PDB entry 8UUN | electron microscopy, 3.80 A resolution | chains A and C of the 3 polymer chains in the assembly

# Chain A (and C)
Protein: Spike glycoprotein
Organism: Severe acute respiratory syndrome coronavirus 2
Notes: chain C of this document is another copy of the same molecule, construct and numbering; everything in this record applies to it too
UniProtKB: P0DTC2 (SPIKE_SARS2); residues 1-1211 here = UniProt positions 1-1211
Chain sequence (1211 residues; row label = number of the first residue in the row):
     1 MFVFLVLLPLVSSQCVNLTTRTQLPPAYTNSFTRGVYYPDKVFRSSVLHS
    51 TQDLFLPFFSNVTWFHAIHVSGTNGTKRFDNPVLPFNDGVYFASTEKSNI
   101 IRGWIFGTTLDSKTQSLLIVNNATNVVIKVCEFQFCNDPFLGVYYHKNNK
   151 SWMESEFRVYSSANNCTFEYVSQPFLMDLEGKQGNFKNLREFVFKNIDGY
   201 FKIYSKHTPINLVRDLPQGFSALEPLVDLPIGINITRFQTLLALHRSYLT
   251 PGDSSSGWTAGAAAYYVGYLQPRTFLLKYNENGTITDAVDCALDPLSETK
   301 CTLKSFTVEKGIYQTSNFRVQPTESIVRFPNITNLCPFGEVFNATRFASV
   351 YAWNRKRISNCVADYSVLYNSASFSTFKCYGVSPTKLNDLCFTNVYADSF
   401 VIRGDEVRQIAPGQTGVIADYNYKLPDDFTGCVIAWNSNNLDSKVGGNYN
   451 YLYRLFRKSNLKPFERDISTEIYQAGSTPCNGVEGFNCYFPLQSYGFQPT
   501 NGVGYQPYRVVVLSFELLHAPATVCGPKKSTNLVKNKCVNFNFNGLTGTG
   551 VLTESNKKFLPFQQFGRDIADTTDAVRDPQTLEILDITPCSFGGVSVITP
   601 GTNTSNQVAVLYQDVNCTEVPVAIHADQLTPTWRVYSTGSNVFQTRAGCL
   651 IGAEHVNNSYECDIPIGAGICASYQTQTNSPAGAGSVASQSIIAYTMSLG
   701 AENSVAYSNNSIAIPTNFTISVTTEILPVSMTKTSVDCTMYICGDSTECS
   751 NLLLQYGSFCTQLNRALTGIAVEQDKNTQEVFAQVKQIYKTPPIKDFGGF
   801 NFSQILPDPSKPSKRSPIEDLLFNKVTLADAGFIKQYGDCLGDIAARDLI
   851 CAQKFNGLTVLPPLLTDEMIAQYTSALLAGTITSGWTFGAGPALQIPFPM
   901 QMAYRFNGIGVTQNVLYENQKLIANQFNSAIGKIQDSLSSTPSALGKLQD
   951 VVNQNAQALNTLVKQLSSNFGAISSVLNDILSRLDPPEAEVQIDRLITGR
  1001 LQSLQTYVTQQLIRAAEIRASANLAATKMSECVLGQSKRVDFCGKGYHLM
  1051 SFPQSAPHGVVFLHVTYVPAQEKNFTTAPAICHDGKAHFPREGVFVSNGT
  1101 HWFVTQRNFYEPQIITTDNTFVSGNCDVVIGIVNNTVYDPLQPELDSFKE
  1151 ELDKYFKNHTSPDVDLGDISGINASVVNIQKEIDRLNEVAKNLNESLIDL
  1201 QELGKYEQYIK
Not modelled in the structure: 1-13, 70-76, 245-253, 624-633, 677-688, 836-847, 1147-1211 (chain C: 1-13, 70-76, 245-253, 624-629, 677-688, 836-847, 1147-1211)
Differences from the reference sequence: conflict Val-417 (Lys in P0DTC2), Ala-682 (Arg in P0DTC2), Gly-683 (Arg in P0DTC2), Gly-685 (Arg in P0DTC2), Pro-817 (Phe in P0DTC2), Pro-892 (Ala in P0DTC2), Pro-899 (Ala in P0DTC2), Pro-942 (Ala in P0DTC2), Pro-986 (Lys in P0DTC2), Pro-987 (Val in P0DTC2)
Curated features (UniProtKB/Swiss-Prot):
  - region: Asn-280 to Cys-301 (Putative superantigen), Arg-403 to Asp-405 (Integrin-binding motif), Asn-448 to Phe-456 (Immunodominant HLA epitope recognized by the CD8+), Pro-681, Ala-684 (Putative superantigen), Ser-816 to Tyr-837 (Fusion peptide 1), Lys-835 to Phe-855 (Fusion peptide 2), Asp-1163 to Glu-1202 (Heptad repeat 2)
  - site: Arg-815, Ser-816 (Cleavage)
  - glycosylation: Asn-17 (N-linked (GlcNAc...) (complex) asparagine), Asn-61 (N-linked (GlcNAc...) (hybrid) asparagine), Asn-74 (N-linked (GlcNAc...) (complex) asparagine), Asn-122 (N-linked (GlcNAc...) (hybrid) asparagine), Asn-149 (N-linked (GlcNAc...) (complex) asparagine), Asn-165 (N-linked (GlcNAc...) (complex) asparagine), Asn-234 (N-linked (GlcNAc...) (high mannose) asparagine), Asn-282 (N-linked (GlcNAc...) (complex) asparagine), Thr-323 (O-linked (GalNAc) threonine), Ser-325 (O-linked (HexNAc...) serine), Asn-331 (N-linked (GlcNAc...) (complex) asparagine), Asn-343 (N-linked (GlcNAc...) (complex) asparagine), Asn-603 (N-linked (GlcNAc...) (hybrid) asparagine), Asn-616 (N-linked (GlcNAc...) (complex) asparagine), Asn-657 (N-linked (GlcNAc...) (complex) asparagine), Thr-676 (O-linked (GlcNAc...) threonine), Thr-678 (O-linked (GlcNAc...) threonine), Asn-709 (N-linked (GlcNAc...) (high mannose) asparagine), Asn-717 (N-linked (GlcNAc...) (hybrid) asparagine), Asn-801 (N-linked (GlcNAc...) (hybrid) asparagine) and 6 more in UniProt
  - natural variant: Leu-5 (L5F: In strain: Iota/B.1.526), Ser-13 (S13I: In strain: Epsilon/B.1.427/B.1.429), Leu-18 (L18F: In strain: Beta/B.1.351, Gamma/P.1 and 1 more), Thr-19 (T19I: In strain: Omicron/BQ.1.1, Omicron/XBB.1.5 and 1 more; T19R: In strain: Delta/B.1.617.2, Omicron/BA.2 and 4 more), Thr-20 (T20N: In strain: Gamma/P.1), Leu-24 to Ala-27 (sequence variant, change not given here; In strain: Omicron/BA.2, Omicron/BA.2.12.1 and 6 more), Pro-26 (P26S: In strain: Gamma/P.1), Gln-52 (Q52H: In strain: Omicron/EG.5.1), Ala-67 (A67V: In strain: Eta/B.1.525, Omicron/BA.1), His-69 to Val-70 (deletion: In strain: Alpha/B.1.1.7, Eta/B.1.525 and 5 more), Gly-75 (G75V: In strain: Lambda/C.37), Thr-76 (T76I: In strain: Lambda/C.37), 81 further natural variant entries in UniProt
  - mutagenesis: His-69 to Val-70 (Increased incorporation of cleaved spike into virions), Asn-121 (N121Q: Partial loss of biliverdin affinity), Arg-190 (R190K: Partial loss of biliverdin affinity), Asn-234 (N234Q: Increased resistance to neutralizing antibodies), Asn-331 (N331Q: Reduced viral infectivity), Asn-343 (N343Q: Reduced viral infectivity), Leu-452 (L452R: Increased resistance to neutralizing antibodies. Decreases HLA binding to NF9 epitope. Increased binding affinity to human ACE2), Tyr-453 (Y453F: Decreased HLA binding to NF9 epitope. Increased binding affinity to human ACE2), Ala-475 (A475V: Increased resistance to neutralizing antibodies), Val-483 (V483A: Increased resistance to neutralizing antibodies), Glu-484 (E484D: Increased replication in human TMEM106B overexpressing cells), Phe-490 (F490L: Increased resistance to neutralizing antibodies and human covalescent sera neutralization), 12 further mutagenesis entries in UniProt
Disulfide bonds: Cys-15/Cys-136, Cys-131/Cys-166, Cys-291/Cys-301, Cys-336/Cys-361, Cys-379/Cys-432, Cys-391/Cys-525, Cys-480/Cys-488, Cys-538/Cys-590, Cys-617/Cys-649, Cys-662/Cys-671, Cys-738/Cys-760, Cys-743/Cys-749, Cys-1032/Cys-1043, Cys-1082/Cys-1126
Residues lining bound ligands:
  - N-acetylglucosamine (NAG; 2-acetamido-2-deoxy-beta-D-glucopyranose), molecule 1: Asn-709, Ile-1130, Gly-1131
  - N-acetylglucosamine (NAG), molecule 2: Asn-717, Phe-718, Leu-922, Gln-926
  - N-acetylglucosamine (NAG), molecule 3: Asn-801, Ser-803, Gln-804
  - N-acetylglucosamine (NAG), molecule 4: Asn-1098, Thr-1100, His-1101

# How chain A and chain C interact
Pairs across the interface (133; chain A residue first):
  Lys-41(A) with Phe-562(C); Gln-563(C); Gln-564(C)
  Val-42(A) with Arg-567(C)
  Phe-43(A) with Phe-559(C), hydrophobic; Gln-563(C); Phe-565(C), hydrogen bond (backbone-backbone); Gly-566(C); Arg-567(C), hydrogen bond (backbone-backbone)
  Tyr-200(A) with Tyr-396(C)
  Glu-224(A) with Phe-562(C)
  Pro-225(A) with Phe-562(C), hydrophobic
  Pro-230(A) with Tyr-396(C)
  Asn-282(A) with Lys-558(C)
  Tyr-369(A) with Thr-415(C), hydrogen bond; Gly-416(C), hydrogen bond (side chain-backbone)
  Asn-370(A) with Val-417(C); Tyr-421(C), hydrogen bond
  Ala-372(A) with Arg-403(C), hydrogen bond (backbone-side chain)
  Pro-384(A) with Thr-415(C)
  Val-503(A) with Val-503(C), hydrophobic
  Ser-735(A) with Gln-314(C), hydrogen bond
  Asp-737(A) with Asn-317(C)
  Met-740(A) with Phe-592(C), hydrophobic
  Asp-745(A) with Arg-319(C), salt bridge
  Gln-755(A) with Ser-968(C); Asn-969(C); Phe-970(C), hydrogen bond (backbone-backbone); Gly-971(C)
  Gly-757(A) with Ser-968(C)
  Ser-758(A) with Thr-961(C); Gln-965(C)
  Phe-759(A) with Gln-965(C); Gln-1002(C)
  Gln-762(A) with Thr-961(C), hydrogen bond
  Asn-764(A) with Gln-314(C)
  Arg-765(A) with Gln-957(C), hydrogen bond
  Lys-786(A) with Gly-700(C)
  Gln-787(A) with Ala-701(C); Asn-703(C), hydrogen bond
  Ile-788(A) with Ala-701(C), hydrogen bond (backbone-backbone); Glu-702(C); Asn-703(C), hydrogen bond (backbone-backbone)
  Tyr-789(A) with Asn-703(C)
  Lys-790(A) with Glu-702(C); Asn-703(C), hydrogen bond (backbone-backbone)
  Pro-792(A) with Tyr-707(C), hydrophobic
  Asp-796(A) with Tyr-707(C); Asn-709(C)
  Phe-797(A) with Tyr-707(C)
  Gly-832(A) with Asp-614(C)
  Ile-834(A) with Asp-614(C)
  Lys-854(A) with Phe-592(C)
  Phe-855(A) with Thr-588(C); Pro-589(C), hydrophobic; Phe-592(C), hydrophobic
  Asn-856(A) with Ala-570(C)
  Thr-859(A) with Gln-613(C)
  Leu-861(A) with Gln-613(C)
  Pro-863(A) with Ala-668(C), hydrogen bond (backbone-backbone)
  Leu-864(A) with Pro-665(C), hydrophobic; Ala-668(C); Gly-669(C), hydrogen bond (backbone-backbone)
  Thr-866(A) with Ala-668(C); Gly-669(C)
  Met-869(A) with Gly-669(C); Met-697(C), hydrophobic; Leu-699(C), hydrophobic
  Tyr-873(A) with Leu-699(C)
  Thr-883(A) with Val-705(C); Tyr-707(C)
  Trp-886(A) with Tyr-1047(C)
  Gly-889(A) with Asp-1041(C)
  Ala-890(A) with Gly-1046(C); Val-1068(C)
  Pro-892(A) with Pro-1069(C); Glu-1072(C)
  Leu-894(A) with Ala-713(C), hydrophobic; Glu-1072(C)
  Gln-895(A) with Val-705(C); Ala-706(C); Ser-711(C), hydrogen bond; Ile-712(C); Ala-713(C), hydrogen bond (backbone-backbone); Asn-1074(C), hydrogen bond
  Ile-896(A) with Tyr-707(C); Ser-711(C)
  Pro-897(A) with Asn-709(C); Ser-711(C)
  Phe-898(A) with Tyr-707(C)
  Met-900(A) with Thr-1077(C); Ala-1078(C); Pro-1079(C), hydrophobic; Val-1094(C), hydrophobic
  Tyr-904(A) with Gly-1093(C); Val-1094(C); Arg-1107(C), hydrogen bond
  Asn-907(A) with Arg-1107(C)
  Thr-912(A) with Phe-1121(C)
  Gln-913(A) with Pro-1090(C)
  Asn-914(A) with Ser-1123(C), hydrogen bond
  Tyr-917(A) with Pro-1079(C); Phe-1089(C), hydrophobic; Val-1129(C), hydrophobic
  Glu-918(A) with Ser-1123(C); Val-1128(C)
  Gln-920(A) with Ile-1130(C)
  Val-963(A) with Ala-570(C), hydrophobic
  Leu-966(A) with Ala-570(C)
  Ser-975(A) with Asp-571(C), hydrogen bond
  Val-976(A) with Asp-571(C)
  Asn-978(A) with Thr-547(C)
  Leu-981(A) with Lys-386(C), hydrogen bond (backbone-side chain)
  Ser-982(A) with Gly-545(C); Thr-547(C)
  Arg-983(A) with Gly-381(C); Val-382(C); Ser-383(C); Lys-386(C); Leu-517(C)
  Leu-984(A) with Val-382(C); Ser-383(C); Lys-386(C)
  Asp-985(A) with Ser-383(C), hydrogen bond
  Glu-988(A) with Ser-383(C)
  Gln-1005(A) with Thr-1006(C)
  Leu-1012(A) with Ile-1013(C), hydrophobic
  Arg-1019(A) with Glu-1017(C), salt bridge
  Ser-1030(A) with Val-1040(C), hydrogen bond (side chain-backbone); Asp-1041(C)
  Glu-1031(A) with Arg-1039(C), salt bridge
  Gly-1035(A) with Val-1040(C)
  Glu-1144(A) with Gln-1142(C), hydrogen bond
Other interface residues (no listed pair), chain A (99 interface residues in all): Arg-44, Ser-371, Ser-375, Asp-427, Tyr-756, Thr-768, Gln-784, Leu-849, Leu-865, Gln-872, Ala-893, Lys-964, Ser-967, Asp-994, Thr-1009, Thr-1027, Leu-1034, Arg-1039
Other interface residues (no listed pair), chain C (99 interface residues in all): Leu-390, Asn-394, Asp-405, Tyr-453, Lys-557, Ile-569, Val-615, Asn-616, Gly-667, Ser-704, Ser-708, Asn-710, Pro-715, Pro-987, Arg-995, Thr-1009, Gly-1124

# Overview
The chain A/chain C interface involves 99 residues from each chain; the contacts include 26 hydrogen bonds and
3 salt bridges. Polar pairs include Asp-745(A)/Arg-319(C), Arg-1019(A)/Glu-1017(C) and
Glu-1031(A)/Arg-1039(C). Chain A binds 4 copies of N-acetylglucosamine. UniProt lists 24 mutagenesis sites on
chain A.
Both chains are Spike glycoprotein (Severe acute respiratory syndrome coronavirus 2). Entry 8UUN (Prototypic
SARS-CoV-2 spike (containing V417) in the closed conformation) was determined by electron microscopy together
with 8UUL, 8UUM and 8UUO from the same study.
